PDB entry 9Q97 | electron microscopy, 4.60 A resolution (low resolution: residue-level contacts below are approximate; hydrogen-bond / salt-bridge calls are withheld) | chains M and D of the 14 polymer chains in the assembly

# Chain M
Name: RNA polymerase sigma-54 factor
From: Klebsiella pneumoniae
UniProt: A0A0N9UTC1 (A0A0N9UTC1_KLEPN); residue numbers follow UniProt; this construct covers 1-477
Sequence (477 residues; numbered 1 to 477; the number before each row is that of its first residue):
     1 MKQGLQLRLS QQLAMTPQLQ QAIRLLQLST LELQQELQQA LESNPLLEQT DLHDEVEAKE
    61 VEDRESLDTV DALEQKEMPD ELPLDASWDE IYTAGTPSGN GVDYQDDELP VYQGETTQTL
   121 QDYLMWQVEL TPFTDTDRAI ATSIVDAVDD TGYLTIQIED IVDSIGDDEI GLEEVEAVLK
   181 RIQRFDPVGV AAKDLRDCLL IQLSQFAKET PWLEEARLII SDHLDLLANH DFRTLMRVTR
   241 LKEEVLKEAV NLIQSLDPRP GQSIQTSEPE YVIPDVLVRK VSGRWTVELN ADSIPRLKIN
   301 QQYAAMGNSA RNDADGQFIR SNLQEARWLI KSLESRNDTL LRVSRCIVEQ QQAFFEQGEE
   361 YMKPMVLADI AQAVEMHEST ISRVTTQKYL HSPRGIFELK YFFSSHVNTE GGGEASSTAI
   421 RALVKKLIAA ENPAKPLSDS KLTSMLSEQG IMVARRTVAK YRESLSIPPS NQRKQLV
Unresolved in the structure: 11-12, 49-108

# Chain D
Name: DNA-directed RNA polymerase subunit beta'
From: Escherichia coli K-12
Notes: EC 2.7.7.6
UniProt: P0A8T7 (RPOC_ECOLI); residues 1-1407 here = UniProt positions 1-1407
Sequence (1407 residues; row label = number of the first residue in the row):
     1 MKDLLKFLKA QTKTEEFDAI KIALASPDMI RSWSFGEVKK PETINYRTFK PERDGLFCAR
    61 IFGPVKDYEC LCGKYKRLKH RGVICEKCGV EVTQTKVRRE RMGHIELASP TAHIWFLKSL
   121 PSRIGLLLDM PLRDIERVLY FESYVVIEGG MTNLERQQIL TEEQYLDALE EFGDEFDAKM
   181 GAEAIQALLK SMDLEQECEQ LREELNETNS ETKRKKLTKR IKLLEAFVQS GNKPEWMILT
   241 VLPVLPPDLR PLVPLDGGRF ATSDLNDLYR RVINRNNRLK RLLDLAAPDI IVRNEKRMLQ
   301 EAVDALLDNG RRGRAITGSN KRPLKSLADM IKGKQGRFRQ NLLGKRVDYS GRSVITVGPY
   361 LRLHQCGLPK KMALELFKPF IYGKLELRGL ATTIKAAKKM VEREEAVVWD ILDEVIREHP
   421 VLLNRAPTLH RLGIQAFEPV LIEGKAIQLH PLVCAAYNAD FDGDQMAVHV PLTLEAQLEA
   481 RALMMSTNNI LSPANGEPII VPSQDVVLGL YYMTRDCVNA KGEGMVLTGP KEAERLYRSG
   541 LASLHARVKV RITEYEKDAN GELVAKTSLK DTTVGRAILW MIVPKGLPYS IVNQALGKKA
   601 ISKMLNTCYR ILGLKPTVIF ADQIMYTGFA YAARSGASVG IDDMVIPEKK HEIISEAEAE
   661 VAEIQEQFQS GLVTAGERYN KVIDIWAAAN DRVSKAMMDN LQTETVINRD GQEEKQVSFN
   721 SIYMMADSGA RGSAAQIRQL AGMRGLMAKP DGSIIETPIT ANFREGLNVL QYFISTHGAR
   781 KGLADTALKT ANSGYLTRRL VDVAQDLVVT EDDCGTHEGI MMTPVIEGGD VKEPLRDRVL
   841 GRVTAEDVLK PGTADILVPR NTLLHEQWCD LLEENSVDAV KVRSVVSCDT DFGVCAHCYG
   901 RDLARGHIIN KGEAIGVIAA QSIGEPGTQL TMRTFHIGGA ASRAAAESSI QVKNKGSIKL
   961 SNVKSVVNSS GKLVITSRNT ELKLIDEFGR TKESYKVPYG AVLAKGDGEQ VAGGETVANW
  1021 DPHTMPVITE VSGFVRFTDM IDGQTITRQT DELTGLSSLV VLDSAERTAG GKDLRPALKI
  1081 VDAQGNDVLI PGTDMPAQYF LPGKAIVQLE DGVQISSGDT LARIPQESGG TKDITGGLPR
  1141 VADLFEARRP KEPAILAEIS GIVSFGKETK GKRRLVITPV DGSDPYEEMI PKWRQLNVFE
  1201 GERVERGDVI SDGPEAPHDI LRLRGVHAVT RYIVNEVQDV YRLQGVKIND KHIEVIVRQM
  1261 LRKATIVNAG SSDFLEGEQV EYSRVKIANR ELEANGKVGA TYSRDLLGIT KASLATESFI
  1321 SAASFQETTR VLTEAAVAGK RDELRGLKEN VIVGRLIPAG TGYAYHQDRM RRRAAGEAPA
  1381 APQVTAEDAS ASLAELLNAG LGGSDNE
Unresolved in the structure: 1, 934-946, 1050-1056, 1068-1074, 1089-1096, 1127-1132, 1377-1407
Curated features (UniProtKB/Swiss-Prot):
  - binding site (Zn(2+)): Cys70, Cys72, Cys85, Cys88, Cys814, Cys888, Cys895, Cys898
  - binding site (Mg(2+)): Asp460, Asp462, Asp464
  - modified residue: Lys983 (N6-acetyllysine)
  - mutagenesis: Gln504 (Q504P: Resistant to antibiotics salinamide A and B), Asn690 (N690D: Resistant to antibiotics salinamide A and B), Met697 (M697V: Resistant to antibiotics salinamide A and B), Ala735 (A735T: Resistant to antibiotics salinamide A and B), Arg738 (R738C/H/P/S: Resistant to antibiotics salinamide A and B), Ala748 (A748E: Resistant to antibiotics salinamide A and B), Pro758 (P758S/T: Resistant to antibiotics salinamide A and B), Phe763 (F763C: Resistant to antibiotics salinamide A and B), Ser775 (S775A: Resistant to antibiotics salinamide A and B), Ala779 (A779T/V: Resistant to antibiotics salinamide A and B), Arg780 (R780C: Resistant to antibiotics salinamide A and B), Gly782 (G782A/C: Resistant to antibiotics salinamide A and B), 1 further mutagenesis entry in UniProt

# How chain M and chain D interact
Residue-residue contacts (9; chain M residue first):
  Glu42(M) - Arg278(D)
  Ala139(M) - Leu4(D)
  Asp146(M) - Leu78(D)
  Ser164(M) - Lys79(D)
  Pro269(M) - Gly257(D)
  Glu270(M) - Gly257(D)
  Glu270(M) - Gly258(D)
  Tyr271(M) - Gly258(D)
  Asp315(M) - Pro288(D)
Other interface residues (no listed pair), chain M (10 interface residues in all): Tyr112, Ile165
Other interface residues (no listed pair), chain D (11 interface residues in all): Asp3, Val253, Asp256, Arg281

# In short
Chain M and chain D form an interface of 10 and 11 residues respectively. From UniProt: 8 Zn2+-binding
residues, 3 Mg2+-binding residues and 13 mutagenesis sites on chain D.
Here chain M is RNA polymerase sigma-54 factor (Klebsiella pneumoniae) and chain D is DNA-directed RNA
polymerase subunit beta' (Escherichia coli K-12). Entry 9Q97 (CryoEM structure of bacterial transcription
intermediate complex mediated by activator PspF containing nifH promoter DNA containing ...) was determined by
electron microscopy together with 9Q91, 9Q92, 9Q93, 9Q94, 9Q95, 9Q96 and 9Q98 from the same study.
